PDB entry 4LEZ | X-ray diffraction, 2.36 A resolution | chains A and J of the 6 polymer chains in the assembly

# Chain A
Protein: Cyclic GMP-AMP synthase
Organism: Mus musculus
Notes: EC 2.7.7.-; fragment: mouse cGAS catalytic domain
UniProtKB: Q8C6L5 (CGAS_MOUSE); residues 142-507 here = UniProt positions 142-507
Amino-acid sequence (366 residues; numbered 142 to 507; the number before each row is that of its first residue):
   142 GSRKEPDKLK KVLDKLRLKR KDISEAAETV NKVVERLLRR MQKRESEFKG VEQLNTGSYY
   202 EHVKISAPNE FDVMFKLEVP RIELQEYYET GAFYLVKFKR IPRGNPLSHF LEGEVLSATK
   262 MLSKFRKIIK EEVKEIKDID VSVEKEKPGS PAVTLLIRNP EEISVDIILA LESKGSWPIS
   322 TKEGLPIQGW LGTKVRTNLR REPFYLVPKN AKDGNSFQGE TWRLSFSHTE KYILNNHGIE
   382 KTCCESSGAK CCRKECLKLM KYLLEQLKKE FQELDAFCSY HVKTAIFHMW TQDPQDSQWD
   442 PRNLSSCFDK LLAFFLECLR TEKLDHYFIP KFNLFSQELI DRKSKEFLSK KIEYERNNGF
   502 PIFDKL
Unresolved in the structure: 142-148
Bound ions: Zn2+: His-378, Cys-384, Cys-385, Cys-392
Small-molecule neighbours: cGAMP (1SY): Glu-211, Asp-213, Met-215, Gly-290, Ser-291, Pro-292, Ala-293, Asp-307, Ile-309, Val-348, Arg-364, Leu-365, Ser-366, Ser-368, Cys-419, Ser-420, Tyr-421, His-467
Curated features (UniProtKB/Swiss-Prot):
  - region: Lys-372 to Lys-395 (DNA-binding)
  - motif: Leu-154 to Leu-159 (Nuclear export signal), Asp-281 to Ser-291 (Nuclear localization signal)
  - binding site (GTP): Thr-197, Asp-307, Arg-364 to Glu-371
  - binding site (ATP): Ser-199, Glu-371, Lys-402, Ser-420 to Lys-424
  - binding site (Mg(2+)): Glu-211, Asp-213, Asp-307
  - binding site (2',3'-cGAMP): Asp-213, Gly-290, Asp-307, Lys-350, Arg-364 to Ser-366
  - binding site (Zn(2+)): His-378, Cys-384, Cys-385, Cys-392
  - site: Arg-241 (Arginine-anchor), Asp-307, Ile-308 (Cleavage)
  - modified residue: Lys-156 (N6-lactoyllysine), Glu-176 (PolyADP-ribosyl glutamic acid), Ser-199 (Phosphoserine), Tyr-201 (Phosphotyrosine), Glu-272 (5-glutamyl polyglutamate), Ser-291 (Phosphoserine), Glu-302 (5-glutamyl glutamate), Lys-372 (N6-acetyllysine), Lys-382 (N6-acetyllysine), Lys-402 (N6-acetyllysine), Ser-420 (Phosphoserine), Lys-491 (N6-methyllysine)
  - lipidation (S-palmitoyl cysteine): Cys-392, Cys-393, Cys-459
  - cross-link (Glycyl lysine isopeptide (Lys-Gly)): Lys-217 (interchain with G-Cter in SUMO), Lys-271 (interchain with G-Cter in ubiquitin), Lys-335 (interchain with G-Cter in SUMO), Lys-372 (interchain with G-Cter in SUMO), Lys-382 (interchain with G-Cter in SUMO), Lys-399 (interchain with G-Cter in ubiquitin), Lys-402 (interchain with G-Cter in ubiquitin), Lys-409 (interchain with G-Cter in ubiquitin), Lys-410 (interchain with G-Cter in ubiquitin), Lys-464 (interchain with G-Cter in SUMO)
  - mutagenesis: Lys-156 (K156Q: Mimics lactylation; knockin mice show higher mortality following HSV-1 infection), Asn-172 (N172K: Induces alteration of the DNA-binding surface and leads to decreased synthesis of cyclic GMP-AMP (cGAMP); when associated with L-180), Glu-176 (E176A: Abolished poly-ADP-ribosylation by PARP1, stimulating interferon production in knockin mice), Arg-180 (R180L: Induces alteration of the DNA-binding surface and leads to decreased synthesis of cyclic GMP-AMP (cGAMP); when associated with K-182), Gly-198 (G198A: Abolishes stimulation of interferon production; when associated with A-199), Ser-199 (S199A: Abolishes stimulation of interferon production; when associated with A-199), Tyr-201 (Y201E: Phosphomimetic mutant; reduced translocation to the nucleus following treatment with etoposide), Glu-211 to Asp-213 (Abolished nucleotidyltransferase activity. Does not affect nuclear localization and tethering to chromatin), Glu-211 (E211A: Abolishes ability to promote type-I interferon production), Asp-213 (D213A: Abolishes ability to promote type-I interferon production), Lys-217 (K217R: Reduced sumoylation), Arg-222 (R222E: Impaired tethering to chromatin, leading to constitutive activation in the absence of DNA), 31 further mutagenesis entries in UniProt
What the authors report for this chain:
  - binding site for cGAMP: Asp-213, Asp-307, Arg-364, Ser-366, Tyr-421
  - catalytic residues: Asp-213, Asp-307 (proposed by the authors, not directly observed)
  - mutagenesis - K151E, R158E, K160E, R161E, K162E, S165E, R180E, R222E (more than 50%), K240E (more than 50%), K315E, K323E (more than 50%), K372E, K395E: decreased catalytic activity
  - mutagenesis - K184E: unchanged catalytic activity
  - mutagenesis - K335E, R342E, K382A, E386A: abolished catalytic activity
  - mutagenesis - R158E, K372E, K382A, E386A, K395E: decreased signaling
  - mutagenesis - K184E, R222E, K240E, R342E: unchanged signaling
  - mutagenesis - R222E/R342E, K335E: abolished signaling
  - mutagenesis - K151E, R158E, K160E, K162E, S165E, R180E, K184E, R222E, K240E, K315E, K323E, K335E, R342E, K372E, K382A, K395E: decreased binding to DNA
  - mutagenesis - E386A: unchanged binding to DNA

# Chain J
Molecule: 18bp dsDNA
Sequence (18 nucleotides; numbered 1 to 18; the number before each row is that of its first residue):
     1 ATCTGTACAT GTACAGAT

# How chain A and chain J interact
Contacting residue pairs (5):
  Arg-222(A) / DA17(J)  salt bridge to the phosphate
  Lys-315(A) / DA15(J)  sugar contact
  Lys-315(A) / DG16(J)  phosphate contact
  Gly-316(A) / DG16(J)  hydrogen bond to the phosphate
  Arg-342(A) / DA13(J)  sugar contact
Interface residues without a listed pair, chain J (5 interface residues in all): DT12

# In short
4 residues of chain A face 5 of chain J across their interface, with 1 hydrogen bond and 1 salt bridge. Polar
pairs include Gly-316(A)/DG16(J) and Arg-222(A)/DA17(J). From the paper: catalytic residues Asp-213(A) and
Asp-307(A); K151E, R158E and K160E of chain A, among others, reduce binding to DNA; 19 substitutions were
tested in all.
Chain A is Cyclic GMP-AMP synthase (Mus musculus) and chain J is 18bp dsDNA; the structure, Structure of mouse
cGAS bound to an 18bp DNA and cGAS product, was determined by X-ray diffraction, deposited together with 4LEV,
4LEW and 4LEY.
